PDB entry 6WXY | X-ray diffraction, 2.10 A resolution | chains A and B of the 3 polymer chains in the assembly

# Chain A
Molecule: cA6
Sequence (6 nucleotides; row label = number of the first residue in the row):
     1 AAAAAA
Covalent attachments: covalent link A1-A6

# Chain B
Name: Card1
From: Treponema succinifaciens (strain ATCC 33096 / DSM 2489 / 6091)
UniProt: F2NWD3 (F2NWD3_TRES6); residues 1-373 here = UniProt positions 1-373
Chain sequence (382 residues; numbered 1 to 382; the number before each row is that of its first residue):
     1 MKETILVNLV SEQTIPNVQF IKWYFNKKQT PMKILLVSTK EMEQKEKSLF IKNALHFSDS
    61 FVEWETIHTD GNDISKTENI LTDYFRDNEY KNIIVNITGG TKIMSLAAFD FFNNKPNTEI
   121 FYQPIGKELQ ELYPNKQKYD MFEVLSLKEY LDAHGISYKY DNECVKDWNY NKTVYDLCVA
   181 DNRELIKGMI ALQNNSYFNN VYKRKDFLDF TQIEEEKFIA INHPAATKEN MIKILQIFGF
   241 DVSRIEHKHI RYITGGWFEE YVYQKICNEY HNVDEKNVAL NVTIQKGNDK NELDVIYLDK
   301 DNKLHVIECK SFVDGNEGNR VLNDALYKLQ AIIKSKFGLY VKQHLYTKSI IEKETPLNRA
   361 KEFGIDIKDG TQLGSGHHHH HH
Unresolved in the structure: 1, 374-382
Differences from the reference sequence: expression tag (374-382)
From the paper describing this entry:
  - specificity-determining residues: Leu339 (proposed by the authors, not directly observed)
  - catalytic residues: Glu259, Asp294, Lys310 (proposed by the authors, not directly observed)
  - mutagenesis - E308A/K310A: abolished catalytic activity
  - mutagenesis - Y122A, I125A: abolished binding to cA4

# How chain A and chain B interact
Pairs across the interface - 20 pairs, chain A then chain B:
  A3(A) - Lys102(B)  phosphate contact
  A4(A) - Val10(B)  base contact
  A4(A) - Ser11(B)  hydrogen bond to the phosphate
  A4(A) - Glu12(B)  hydrogen bond to the sugar
  A4(A) - Thr39(B)  hydrogen bond to the base
  A4(A) - Glu41(B)  hydrogen bond to the base
  A4(A) - Met42(B)  base contact
  A4(A) - Gly100(B)  sugar contact
  A4(A) - Thr101(B)  base contact
  A5(A) - Ser11(B)  hydrogen bond to the phosphate
  A5(A) - Glu12(B)  hydrogen bond to the phosphate
  A5(A) - Gln13(B)  hydrogen bond to the phosphate
  A5(A) - Pro16(B)  base contact
  A5(A) - Gln19(B)  base contact
  A5(A) - Thr98(B)  sugar contact
  A5(A) - Gln123(B)  base contact
  A5(A) - Ile125(B)  sugar contact
  A6(A) - Gln13(B)  hydrogen bond to the base
  A6(A) - Tyr122(B)  hydrogen bond to the phosphate
  A6(A) - Ile125(B)  sugar contact
Other interface residues (no listed pair), chain B (19 interface residues in all): Met104, Pro124, Tyr340

# Overview
4 residues of chain A face 19 of chain B across their interface; the contacts include 9 hydrogen bonds. Among
the polar pairs are A4(A)-Thr39(B), A4(A)-Glu41(B) and A6(A)-Gln13(B). The paper reports catalytic residues
Glu259(B), Asp294(B) and Lys310(B); Y122A and I125A of chain B abolish binding to cA4.
Chain A is cA6 and chain B is Card1 (Treponema succinifaciens (strain ATCC 33096 / DSM 2489 / 6091)); the
structure, crystal structure of cA6-bound Card1, was determined by X-ray diffraction together with 6WXX and
6XL1 from the same study.
